7ZM8 - chains U and W of the 26 polymer chains in the assembly; structure by electron microscopy, 2.76 A resolution.

== Chain U ==
Protein: NADH-ubiquinone oxidoreductase
Source organism: Chaetomium thermophilum var. thermophilum DSM 1495
UniProtKB: G0S0R3 (G0S0R3_CHATD); residues 1-186 here = UniProt positions 1-186
Amino-acid sequence (186 residues; row label = number of the first residue in the row):
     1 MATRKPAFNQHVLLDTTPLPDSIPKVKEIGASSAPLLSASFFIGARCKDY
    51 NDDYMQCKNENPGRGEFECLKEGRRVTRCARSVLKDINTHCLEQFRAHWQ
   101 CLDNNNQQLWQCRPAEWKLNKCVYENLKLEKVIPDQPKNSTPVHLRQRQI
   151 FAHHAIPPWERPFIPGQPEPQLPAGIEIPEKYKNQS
Not modelled in the structure: 168-186
Disulfide bonds: Cys47-Cys79, Cys57-Cys69, Cys101-Cys112

== Chain W ==
Protein: NADH dehydrogenase [ubiquinone] 1 alpha subcomplex subunit 13
Source organism: Chaetomium thermophilum var. thermophilum DSM 1495
UniProtKB: G0SB83 (G0SB83_CHATD); numbering as in UniProt (aligned over 1-121)
Amino-acid sequence (121 residues; each row starts with the number of its first residue):
     1 MPQDMPPPGGYEAVQYKRNLPSRGLFRPRPLLAGAAVLMLYGWYKLVKGI
    51 REQNELAREKMWARIHLIPLLQAEEDRDHVRRYLADQAREKGLLGENIKV
   101 YNSDRYVRPTFAVTPSKPAQE
Not modelled in the structure: 1-20
Residues lining bound ligands:
  - 1,2-Distearoyl-sn-glycerophosphoethanolamine (3PE), molecule 1: Arg23, Gly24, Leu25, Pro30, Leu31, Gly34, Ala35, Leu38
  - 1,2-Distearoyl-sn-glycerophosphoethanolamine (3PE), molecule 2: Met39, Leu40, Trp43, Tyr44, Val47, Lys48, Arg51

== Chain U / chain W interface ==
Pairs across the interface - 83 pairs, chain U then chain W:
  Met1(U) - His79(W)  hydrogen bond (backbone-side chain)
  Met1(U) - Arg108(W)  hydrogen bond (backbone-side chain)
  Met1(U) - Pro109(W)
  Ala2(U) - Pro109(W)  hydrogen bond (backbone-backbone)
  Thr3(U) - Arg108(W)
  His11(U) - Pro118(W)
  Leu13(U) - Arg82(W)  hydrogen bond (backbone-side chain)
  Leu13(U) - Ala112(W)  hydrophobic
  Leu13(U) - Val113(W)
  Leu13(U) - Pro115(W)
  Leu14(U) - Arg82(W)
  Asp15(U) - Arg81(W)  hydrogen bond (backbone-side chain)
  Asp15(U) - Arg82(W)
  Asp15(U) - Ala85(W)
  Asp15(U) - Arg89(W)  salt bridge
  Thr17(U) - Arg81(W)  hydrogen bond (backbone-side chain)
  Thr17(U) - Ala85(W)
  Thr17(U) - Arg89(W)  hydrogen bond
  Pro18(U) - Arg81(W)
  Leu19(U) - Arg77(W)
  Leu19(U) - Val80(W)  hydrophobic
  Leu19(U) - Arg81(W)
  Pro20(U) - Leu84(W)  hydrophobic
  Ile23(U) - Val80(W)  hydrophobic
  Val26(U) - Arg77(W)
  Glu28(U) - Glu74(W)
  Glu28(U) - Arg77(W)  salt bridge
  Ile29(U) - Leu70(W)  hydrophobic
  Leu36(U) - Leu67(W)
  Leu37(U) - Ala63(W)  hydrophobic
  Ser40(U) - Ala63(W)
  Ser40(U) - His66(W)
  Ser40(U) - Leu67(W)
  Phe41(U) - Glu59(W)
  Phe41(U) - Ala63(W)  hydrophobic
  Ile43(U) - His66(W)
  Ile43(U) - Leu70(W)  hydrophobic
  Gly44(U) - His66(W)
  Asn51(U) - His66(W)  hydrogen bond (side chain-backbone)
  Asn51(U) - Pro69(W)
  Tyr54(U) - Pro69(W)
  Tyr54(U) - Gln72(W)  hydrogen bond (side chain-backbone)
  Tyr54(U) - Ala73(W)  hydrogen bond (side chain-backbone)
  Tyr54(U) - Asp76(W)  hydrogen bond
  Lys58(U) - Asp76(W)  salt bridge
  Gly63(U) - Arg105(W)
  Gly63(U) - Tyr106(W)  hydrogen bond (backbone-backbone)
  Arg64(U) - Asp104(W)  salt bridge
  Glu66(U) - Asp76(W)
  Glu66(U) - Val80(W)
  Glu66(U) - Tyr106(W)
  Phe67(U) - Val80(W)  hydrophobic
  Phe67(U) - Tyr83(W)  hydrophobic
  Phe67(U) - Tyr106(W)  hydrophobic
  Gly73(U) - Ala73(W)
  Gly73(U) - Arg77(W)
  Arg74(U) - Arg77(W)
  Val76(U) - Pro69(W)
  Val76(U) - Ala73(W)  hydrophobic
  Thr77(U) - Arg77(W)
  Leu109(U) - Glu59(W)
  Trp110(U) - Leu56(W)  hydrophobic
  Trp110(U) - Lys60(W)
  Arg113(U) - Leu56(W)
  Arg113(U) - Glu59(W)  salt bridge
  Lys131(U) - Glu59(W)  salt bridge
  Ile133(U) - Arg58(W)
  Ile133(U) - Glu59(W)
  Ile133(U) - Trp62(W)
  Pro134(U) - Arg58(W)
  Pro134(U) - Trp62(W)
  Asp135(U) - Arg58(W)  hydrogen bond (backbone-side chain)
  Pro137(U) - Glu55(W)
  Val143(U) - Glu52(W)
  Val143(U) - Glu55(W)
  Val143(U) - Leu56(W)  hydrophobic
  Val143(U) - Glu59(W)
  His144(U) - Glu59(W)
  Arg146(U) - Glu52(W)  salt bridge
  Gln149(U) - Glu52(W)
  Ile150(U) - Glu52(W)  hydrogen bond (backbone-side chain)
  Phe151(U) - Gly49(W)
  Phe151(U) - Gln53(W)
Also at the interface, not in a pair above, chain U (54 interface residues in all): Thr16, Met55, Pro62, Leu70, Ala80, Glu116, Gln136, Arg148
Also at the interface, not in a pair above, chain W (38 interface residues in all): Ile68, Thr114

== Overview ==
Chain U and chain W form an interface of 54 and 38 residues respectively; the contacts include 14 hydrogen
bonds and 7 salt bridges. Polar pairs include Asp15(U)-Arg89(W), Glu28(U)-Arg77(W) and Lys58(U)-Asp76(W).
Chain W binds 1,2-Distearoyl-sn-glycerophosphoethanolamine.
Here chain U is NADH-ubiquinone oxidoreductase and chain W is NADH dehydrogenase [ubiquinone] 1 alpha
subcomplex subunit 13, both from Chaetomium thermophilum var. thermophilum DSM 1495. Entry 7ZM8 (CryoEM
structure of mitochondrial complex I from Chaetomium thermophilum (inhibited by DDM) - membrane arm) was
determined by electron microscopy (same publication as 7ZM7, 7ZMB, 7ZME, 7ZMG and 7ZMH).
